5NSP - chains A and C; structure by X-ray diffraction, 2.30 A resolution.

Chain A:
Name: Tankyrase-2
Source organism: Homo sapiens
Notes: EC 2.4.2.30
UniProt: Q9H2K2 (TNKS2_HUMAN); residue numbers follow UniProt; this construct covers 946-1113
Chain sequence (191 residues; each row starts with the number of its first residue):
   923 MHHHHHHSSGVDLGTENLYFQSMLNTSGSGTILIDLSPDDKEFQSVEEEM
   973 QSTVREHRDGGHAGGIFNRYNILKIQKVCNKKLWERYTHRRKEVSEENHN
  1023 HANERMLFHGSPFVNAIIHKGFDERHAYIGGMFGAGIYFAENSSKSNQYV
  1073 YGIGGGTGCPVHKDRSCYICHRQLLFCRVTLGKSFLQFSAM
Not modelled in the structure: 923-951, 1113
Sequence notes: initiating methionine (923); expression tag (924-945)
Ion coordination: Zn2+: Cys1081, His1084, Cys1089, Cys1092
Ligand contacts: bicarbonate ion (BCT): Phe1030, His1031, Gly1032, Tyr1060, Phe1061, Ala1062, Lys1067, Ser1068, Tyr1071
Swiss-Prot annotation at these positions:
  - binding site (Zn(2+)): Cys1081, His1084, Cys1089, Cys1092
  - mutagenesis: Met1054 (M1054V: Loss of activity)

Chain C:
Name: Tankyrase-2
Source organism: Homo sapiens
Notes: EC 2.4.2.30
UniProt: Q9H2K2 (TNKS2_HUMAN); numbering as in UniProt (aligned over 1114-1162)
Chain sequence (49 residues; each row starts with the number of its first residue):
  1114 KMAHSPPGHHSVTGRPSVNGLALAEYVIYRGEQAYPEYLITYQIMRPEG
Not modelled in the structure: 1114, 1162

Interface between chain A and chain C:
Pairs across the interface (147):
  Leu958(A) with Tyr1151(C), hydrophobic
  Glu964(A) with Tyr1151(C), hydrogen bond
  Val968(A) with Ile1153(C), hydrophobic
  Met972(A) with Ile1153(C), hydrophobic; Tyr1155(C), hydrophobic
  Arg977(A) with Asn1132(C); Ala1135(C)
  Arg980(A) with Val1131(C); Asn1132(C)
  Ile988(A) with Met1158(C); Pro1160(C)
  Phe989(A) with Ile1157(C), hydrophobic; Met1158(C)
  Asn990(A) with Pro1160(C)
  Arg991(A) with Met1158(C), hydrogen bond (backbone-backbone)
  Tyr992(A) with Tyr1155(C), hydrophobic; Gln1156(C); Met1158(C)
  Asn993(A) with Tyr1155(C); Gln1156(C), hydrogen bond (backbone-backbone); Met1158(C)
  Ile994(A) with Thr1154(C); Tyr1155(C), hydrophobic
  Leu995(A) with Thr1154(C), hydrogen bond (backbone-backbone); Gln1156(C)
  Lys996(A) with Leu1152(C); Ile1153(C); Thr1154(C), hydrogen bond (backbone-backbone)
  Ile997(A) with Leu1152(C)
  Gln998(A) with Glu1150(C); Tyr1151(C); Leu1152(C), hydrogen bond (backbone-backbone)
  Lys999(A) with Glu1150(C); Tyr1151(C)
  Val1000(A) with Tyr1148(C), hydrogen bond (backbone-side chain); Pro1149(C); Glu1150(C), hydrogen bond (backbone-backbone)
  Cys1001(A) with Tyr1148(C)
  Asn1002(A) with Tyr1148(C), hydrogen bond (backbone-side chain)
  Leu1005(A) with Tyr1148(C), hydrophobic
  Trp1006(A) with Tyr1148(C); Glu1150(C)
  Arg1008(A) with Glu1145(C)
  Tyr1009(A) with Glu1145(C); Gln1146(C); Ala1147(C); Tyr1148(C), hydrophobic
  Arg1012(A) with His1123(C); Arg1143(C); Glu1145(C); Gln1146(C), hydrogen bond
  Val1016(A) with His1123(C)
  Glu1019(A) with His1123(C), salt bridge
  Arg1027(A) with Tyr1139(C), hydrogen bond
  Met1028(A) with Glu1150(C); Tyr1151(C), hydrophobic
  Leu1029(A) with Tyr1139(C), hydrophobic
  Val1036(A) with Leu1152(C), hydrophobic
  Phe1044(A) with Gly1144(C); Ala1147(C), hydrophobic
  Glu1046(A) with Met1115(C)
  Phe1055(A) with Gly1127(C); Val1140(C), hydrophobic; Tyr1142(C), hydrogen bond (backbone-side chain)
  Ala1057(A) with Met1115(C); Ala1116(C), hydrogen bond (backbone-backbone); Tyr1142(C)
  Gly1058(A) with Val1140(C); Ile1141(C)
  Ile1059(A) with Tyr1139(C); Val1140(C); Ile1141(C), hydrogen bond (backbone-backbone); Gly1144(C)
  Tyr1060(A) with Glu1138(C); Tyr1139(C); Val1140(C), hydrophobic
  Phe1061(A) with Glu1138(C); Tyr1139(C), hydrogen bond (backbone-backbone); Ile1141(C), hydrophobic; Ala1147(C), hydrophobic
  Ala1062(A) with Ala1137(C)
  Glu1063(A) with Leu1136(C); Ala1137(C), hydrogen bond (backbone-backbone); Tyr1139(C), hydrogen bond
  Asn1064(A) with Ala1135(C); Leu1136(C), hydrogen bond (side chain-backbone)
  Lys1067(A) with Glu1138(C)
  Asn1069(A) with Tyr1155(C), hydrogen bond
  Val1072(A) with Tyr1155(C)
  Ser1088(A) with Ile1157(C)
  Cys1089(A) with Ile1157(C)
  Tyr1090(A) with Gln1156(C); Ile1157(C); Met1158(C); Arg1159(C)
  Ile1091(A) with Gln1156(C), hydrogen bond (backbone-side chain)
  Cys1092(A) with Gln1156(C)
  His1093(A) with Tyr1155(C)
  Arg1094(A) with Ile1153(C); Thr1154(C); Tyr1155(C), hydrogen bond (backbone-backbone); Ile1157(C)
  Gln1095(A) with Leu1152(C); Ile1153(C); Thr1154(C), hydrogen bond; Tyr1155(C)
  Leu1096(A) with Tyr1151(C); Leu1152(C); Ile1153(C), hydrogen bond (backbone-backbone); Tyr1155(C)
  Leu1097(A) with Tyr1151(C); Leu1152(C), hydrophobic
  Phe1098(A) with Glu1150(C), hydrogen bond (backbone-backbone); Tyr1151(C), hydrogen bond (backbone-backbone)
  Cys1099(A) with Tyr1148(C); Pro1149(C), hydrophobic
  Arg1100(A) with Ala1147(C); Tyr1148(C), hydrogen bond (backbone-backbone); Glu1150(C), salt bridge
  Val1101(A) with Gln1146(C)
  Thr1102(A) with Gln1146(C), hydrogen bond (backbone-backbone)
  Leu1103(A) with His1123(C); Ser1124(C), hydrogen bond (backbone-side chain); Tyr1139(C), hydrophobic
  Gly1104(A) with His1123(C)
  Lys1105(A) with Gly1121(C); His1122(C); His1123(C), hydrogen bond (backbone-backbone); Ser1124(C)
  Ser1106(A) with His1122(C); Ser1124(C), hydrogen bond; Val1125(C); Thr1126(C), hydrogen bond
  Phe1107(A) with His1122(C); Ser1124(C), hydrogen bond (backbone-backbone); Val1125(C); Thr1126(C), hydrogen bond (backbone-backbone)
  Leu1108(A) with Thr1126(C); Arg1128(C)
  Gln1109(A) with Thr1126(C), hydrogen bond (backbone-backbone); Gly1127(C); Arg1128(C), hydrogen bond (backbone-backbone)
  Phe1110(A) with Arg1128(C)
  Ser1111(A) with Arg1128(C), hydrogen bond (backbone-backbone); Ser1130(C)
  Ala1112(A) with Ser1130(C); Val1131(C), hydrophobic
Interface residues without a listed pair, chain A (80 interface residues in all): Leu955, Thr975, Gly986, Gly987, Phe1030, Ile1039, Ile1040, Asp1045, Ala1049
Interface residues without a listed pair, chain C (41 interface residues in all): Pro1119, Leu1134

In short:
80 residues of chain A and 41 residues of chain C are in contact, with 36 hydrogen bonds and 2 salt bridges.
Polar contacts include Glu1019(A)-His1123(C), Arg1100(A)-Glu1150(C) and Glu964(A)-Tyr1151(C). Bound to chain
A: bicarbonate ion.
Here chain A is Tankyrase-2 and chain C is Tankyrase-2, both from Homo sapiens. Entry 5NSP (Crystal structure
of TNKS2 in complex with OD334) was determined by X-ray diffraction together with 5NOB from the same study.
